PDB entry 8J6R | electron microscopy, 2.76 A resolution | chains B and G of the 5 polymer chains in the assembly

# Chain B
Molecule: Guanine nucleotide-binding protein G(I)/G(S)/G(T) subunit beta-1
Source organism: Homo sapiens
UniProt: P62873 (GBB1_HUMAN); residues 2-340 here = UniProt positions 2-340
Sequence (339 residues; numbered 2 to 340; the number before each row is that of its first residue):
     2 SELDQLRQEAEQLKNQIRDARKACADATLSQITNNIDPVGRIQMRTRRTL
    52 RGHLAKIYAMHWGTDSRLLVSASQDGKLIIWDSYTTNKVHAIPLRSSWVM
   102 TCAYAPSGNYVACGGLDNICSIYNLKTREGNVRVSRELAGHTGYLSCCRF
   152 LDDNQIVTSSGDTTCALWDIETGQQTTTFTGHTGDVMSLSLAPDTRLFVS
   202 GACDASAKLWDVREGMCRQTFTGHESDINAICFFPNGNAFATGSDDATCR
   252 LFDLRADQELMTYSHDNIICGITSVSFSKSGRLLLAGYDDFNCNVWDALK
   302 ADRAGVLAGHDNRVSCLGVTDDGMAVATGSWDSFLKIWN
Curated features (UniProtKB/Swiss-Prot):
  - modified residue: Ser2 (N-acetylserine), His266 (Phosphohistidine)
  - natural variant: Leu30 (L30F: In MRD42; uncertain significance), Arg52 (R52G: In MRD42), Gly64 (G64V: In MRD42), Asp76 (D76E: In MRD42; D76G: In MRD42), Gly77 (G77S: In MRD42), Lys78 (K78R: In MRD42), Ile80 (I80N: In MRD42; I80T: In MRD42), His91 (H91R: In MRD42; uncertain significance), Ala92 (A92T: In MRD42), Pro94 (P94S: In MRD42), Leu95 (L95P: In MRD42), Arg96 (R96L: In MRD42), 5 further natural variant entries in UniProt

# Chain G
Molecule: Guanine nucleotide-binding protein G(I)/G(S)/G(O) subunit gamma-2
Source organism: Homo sapiens
UniProt: P59768 (GBG2_HUMAN); residues 5-62 here = UniProt positions 5-62
Sequence (58 residues; row label = number of the first residue in the row):
     5 NTASIAQARKLVEQLKMEANIDRIKVSKAAADLMAYCEAHAKEDPLLTPV
    55 PASENPFR

# Interface between chain B and chain G
Pairs across the interface - 71 pairs, chain B then chain G:
  Arg8(B) with Ala12(G)
  Glu10(B) with Val16(G)
  Ala11(B) with Leu19(G)
  Leu14(B) with Val16(G); Leu19(G), hydrophobic; Lys20(G)
  Ile18(B) with Leu19(G); Glu22(G); Ala23(G), hydrophobic
  Cys25(B) with Arg27(G); Ile28(G), hydrogen bond (side chain-backbone); Lys29(G); Val30(G)
  Ala26(B) with Val30(G), hydrophobic
  Asp27(B) with Lys29(G); Val30(G); Ser31(G)
  Ala28(B) with Val30(G)
  Leu30(B) with Ala34(G), hydrophobic
  Ile33(B) with Ser31(G); Ala34(G), hydrophobic
  Ile37(B) with Met38(G), hydrophobic
  Val40(B) with Leu51(G), hydrophobic
  Arg48(B) with Asn59(G); Phe61(G), hydrogen bond (side chain-backbone); Arg62(G)
  Arg49(B) with Pro60(G), hydrogen bond (side chain-backbone); Phe61(G), hydrogen bond (side chain-backbone); Arg62(G)
  Ser84(B) with Phe61(G)
  Tyr85(B) with Pro60(G); Phe61(G), hydrophobic
  Met217(B) with Met21(G), hydrophobic
  Cys218(B) with Gln18(G), hydrogen bond (backbone-side chain)
  Arg219(B) with Glu22(G); Ile25(G)
  Gln220(B) with Glu22(G); Ile25(G)
  Thr221(B) with Glu22(G)
  Phe235(B) with Cys41(G), hydrophobic
  Pro236(B) with Tyr40(G)
  Asn237(B) with Tyr40(G)
  Asp254(B) with Ala33(G)
  Arg256(B) with Asp26(G); Arg27(G); Ile28(G), hydrogen bond (backbone-backbone); Asp36(G), salt bridge
  Ala257(B) with Ile28(G)
  Asp258(B) with Glu22(G); Arg27(G), salt bridge
  Leu261(B) with Val30(G), hydrophobic
  Ser279(B) with Asp48(G), hydrogen bond
  Lys280(B) with Glu47(G); Asp48(G)
  Ser281(B) with Tyr40(G); Cys41(G); His44(G); Asp48(G), hydrogen bond
  Gly282(B) with Cys41(G)
  Arg283(B) with Cys41(G)
  Leu300(B) with Cys41(G), hydrophobic
  Asp323(B) with Pro49(G)
  Gly324(B) with Pro49(G); Leu50(G)
  Met325(B) with Pro49(G), hydrophobic; Leu50(G); Val54(G), hydrophobic; Pro60(G)
  Ala326(B) with Phe61(G), hydrophobic
  Asn340(B) with Asn59(G); Phe61(G)
Also at the interface, not in a pair above, chain B (53 interface residues in all): Leu7, Lys15, Gln17, Ala21, Ile43, Met45, Ala240, Leu252, Leu284, Val320, Val327, Ile338
Also at the interface, not in a pair above, chain G (35 interface residues in all): Leu37, Ala45, Glu58

# Summary
53 residues of chain B face 35 of chain G across their interface; the contacts include 8 hydrogen bonds and 2
salt bridges. Polar pairs include Arg256(B)-Asp36(G), Asp258(B)-Arg27(G) and Cys25(B)-Ile28(G).
Chain B is Guanine nucleotide-binding protein G(I)/G(S)/G(T) subunit beta-1 and chain G is Guanine
nucleotide-binding protein G(I)/G(S)/G(O) subunit gamma-2, both from Homo sapiens; the structure, Cryo-EM
structure of the MK-6892-bound human HCAR2-Gi1 complex, was determined by electron microscopy (same
publication as 8J6P and 8J6Q).
